Entry 8K23 (electron microscopy, 3.75 A resolution); this record covers chains G and P of the 32 polymer chains in the assembly.

[Chain G]
Name: Csy3
Organism: Vibrio phage ICP1_2004_A
UniProt: F1D5V6 (F1D5V6_9CAUD); numbering as in UniProt (aligned over 1-306)
Chain sequence (306 residues; row label = number of the first residue in the row):
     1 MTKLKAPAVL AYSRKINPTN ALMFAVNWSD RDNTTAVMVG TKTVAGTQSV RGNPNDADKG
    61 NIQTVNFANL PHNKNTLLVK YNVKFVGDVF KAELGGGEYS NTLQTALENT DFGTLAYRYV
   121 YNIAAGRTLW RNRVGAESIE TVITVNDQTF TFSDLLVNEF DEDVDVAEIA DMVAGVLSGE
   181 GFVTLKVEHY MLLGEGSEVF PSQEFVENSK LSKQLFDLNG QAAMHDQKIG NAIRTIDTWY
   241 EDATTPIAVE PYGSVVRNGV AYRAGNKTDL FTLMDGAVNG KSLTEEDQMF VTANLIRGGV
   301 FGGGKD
Unresolved in the structure: 1, 304-306

[Chain P]
Molecule: 60-nt RNA strand
Organism: Vibrio phage ICP1_2004_A
Sequence (60 nucleotides; each row starts with the number of its first residue; numbers below 1 keep their minus sign (C-7 is residue -7)):
    -7 CUUAAAGAGU CAACCCUUUG CUUAUCUUCC CUAUUUAAAU GUUAGCAGCC GCAUAGGCUG

[How chain G and chain P interact]
Pairs across the interface (45; chain G residue first):
  Tyr12(G) - U9(P)  hydrogen bond to the sugar
  Ser13(G) - U9(P)  phosphate contact
  Arg14(G) - U9(P)  phosphate contact
  Arg14(G) - U10(P)  salt bridge to the phosphate
  Arg14(G) - U11(P)  salt bridge to the phosphate
  Val44(G) - U17(P)  sugar contact
  Val44(G) - U19(P)  phosphate contact
  Ala45(G) - U17(P)  hydrogen bond to the sugar
  Ala45(G) - C18(P)  phosphate contact
  Ala45(G) - U19(P)  hydrogen bond to the phosphate
  Gly46(G) - U17(P)  hydrogen bond to the sugar
  Gly46(G) - C18(P)  phosphate contact
  Gln63(G) - U17(P)  base contact
  Val65(G) - U17(P)  base contact
  Glu93(G) - C8(P)  sugar contact
  Glu93(G) - U9(P)  sugar contact
  Leu94(G) - C8(P)  base contact
  Trp130(G) - G12(P)  base contact
  Arg131(G) - U15(P)  salt bridge to the phosphate
  Arg131(G) - A16(P)  salt bridge to the phosphate
  Phe200(G) - U15(P)  phosphate contact
  Ser202(G) - C13(P)  phosphate contact
  Ser202(G) - U14(P)  hydrogen bond to the phosphate
  Gln203(G) - C13(P)  hydrogen bond to the sugar
  Gln203(G) - U14(P)  hydrogen bond to the phosphate
  Gln203(G) - U15(P)  phosphate contact
  Glu204(G) - C13(P)  hydrogen bond to the sugar
  Phe205(G) - C13(P)  stacking on the base
  Lys213(G) - U15(P)  salt bridge to the phosphate
  His225(G) - C13(P)  salt bridge to the phosphate
  Gln227(G) - G12(P)  sugar contact
  Gln227(G) - C13(P)  phosphate contact
  Lys228(G) - G12(P)  hydrogen bond to the base
  Lys228(G) - U14(P)  salt bridge to the phosphate
  Asn231(G) - G12(P)  hydrogen bond to the base
  Arg234(G) - U11(P)  sugar contact
  Arg234(G) - G12(P)  salt bridge to the phosphate
  Arg257(G) - G12(P)  hydrogen bond to the sugar
  Arg257(G) - U14(P)  salt bridge to the phosphate
  Arg297(G) - U10(P)  hydrogen bond to the sugar
  Arg297(G) - U11(P)  phosphate contact
  Gly298(G) - U10(P)  sugar contact
  Gly299(G) - U9(P)  sugar contact
  Gly299(G) - U10(P)  hydrogen bond to the sugar
  Val300(G) - U9(P)  base contact
Other interface residues (no listed pair), chain G (32 interface residues in all): Ala11, Thr47, Asn61, Ser212

[Summary]
The interface between chain G and chain P involves 32 residues on one side and 12 on the other; the contacts
include 13 hydrogen bonds, 9 salt bridges and 1 aromatic stacking contact. Among the polar pairs are
Lys228(G)-G12(P), Asn231(G)-G12(P) and Tyr12(G)-U9(P).
Chain G is Csy3 and chain P is a 60-nt RNA strand, both from Vibrio phage ICP1_2004_A; the structure, ICP1
Csy-dsDNA-Cas1-Cas2/3 complex (fully assembled form) composited structure with C1 symmetry, was determined by
electron microscopy.
